6RD7 - chains 8 and M of the 18 polymer chains in the assembly; structure by electron microscopy, 2.73 A resolution.

Chain 8:
Protein: Mitochondrial ATP synthase subunit ASA8
Source organism: Polytomella sp. Pringsheim 198.80
UniProt: D8V7I7 (D8V7I7_9CHLO); residue numbers follow UniProt; this construct covers 1-89
Sequence (89 residues; row label = number of the first residue in the row):
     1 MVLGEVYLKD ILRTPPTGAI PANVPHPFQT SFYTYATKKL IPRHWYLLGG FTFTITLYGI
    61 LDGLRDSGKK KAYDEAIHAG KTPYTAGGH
Disordered / not traced: 1

Chain M:
Protein: Mitochondrial ATP synthase subunit 6
Source organism: Polytomella sp. Pringsheim 198.80
UniProt: H8PGG3 (H8PGG3_9CHLO); residues 1-327 here = UniProt positions 1-327
Sequence (327 residues; numbered 1 to 327; the number before each row is that of its first residue):
     1 MSVLSSVSMG SRIGSSLLGR SSAYLAQCGF STRSNLNGSI DTSSSVFQAL SSDNENKPAA
    61 SPLNVKLPGM SCSSILLPKT SRIAVPFGNQ TMAMSSVRDV KTGSLPTNFL TGVYRFWRSQ
   121 NPAEKPHDPV NDRLLPAVVD ASDKRASIGT WATTFFCTII SCNLLGLMPF NEAPTSGLGF
   181 ATGLGVSVWA TATILGLSKT GFKFPGHFIP GGTPWPMAFI FVPLETISYT FRAVSLGVRL
   241 WVNMLAGHTL LHILTGMALA LPFSLGFFSM VPATFGVCCL LSALVGLEYL VAVLQSGVFS
   301 ILSTVYVGEF NHDKFIGPAA KIVKKIH
Disordered / not traced: 1-94, 206-218, 325-327
Metal / ion sites: Zn2+: His-248, His-252
What the authors report for this chain:
  - Zn2+ coordination: His-248, His-252
  - catalytic residues: His-248, Glu-288 (proposed by the authors, not directly observed)
  - conformationally variable residues (helix shift): Gly-247 (proposed by the authors, not directly observed)

How chain 8 and chain M interact:
Pairs across the interface (37; chain 8 residue first):
  Asn-23(8) with Val-97(M); Arg-98(M), hydrogen bond (side chain-backbone); Asp-99(M)
  Pro-25(8) with Val-97(M), hydrophobic
  Gln-29(8) with Val-97(M)
  Arg-43(8) with Ser-142(M), hydrogen bond (side chain-backbone); Asp-143(M), hydrogen bond (side chain-backbone); Arg-145(M), hydrogen bond (side chain-backbone); Ser-147(M), hydrogen bond; Trp-151(M)
  His-44(8) with Ser-147(M); Trp-151(M), hydrogen bond
  Trp-45(8) with Ile-194(M), hydrophobic; Phe-202(M), hydrophobic
  Tyr-46(8) with Trp-151(M), hydrophobic; Thr-191(M); Leu-195(M), hydrophobic; Ser-198(M)
  Leu-47(8) with Trp-151(M); Phe-155(M), hydrophobic; Thr-191(M)
  Gly-49(8) with Ile-194(M)
  Gly-50(8) with Ser-187(M); Ala-190(M); Thr-191(M); Ile-194(M)
  Phe-51(8) with Phe-155(M), hydrophobic; Ser-187(M)
  Phe-53(8) with Trp-189(M), hydrophobic; Ala-190(M), hydrophobic
  Thr-54(8) with Gly-183(M); Val-186(M); Ser-187(M), hydrogen bond
  Leu-57(8) with Val-186(M), hydrophobic
  Tyr-58(8) with Gly-179(M); Thr-182(M), hydrogen bond; Gly-183(M)
Also at the interface, not in a pair above, chain 8 (17 interface residues in all): Ile-20, Val-24
Also at the interface, not in a pair above, chain M (24 interface residues in all): Val-100, Ala-146, Thr-150

Summary:
17 residues of chain 8 and 24 residues of chain M are in contact; the contacts include 8 hydrogen bonds. Polar
contacts include Asn-23(8)/Arg-98(M), Arg-43(8)/Ser-142(M) and Arg-43(8)/Asp-143(M). The Zn2+ site is built by
His-248(M) and His-252(M). From the paper: catalytic residues His-248(M) and Glu-288(M); Zn2+ coordination by
His-248(M) and His-252(M).
Here chain 8 is Mitochondrial ATP synthase subunit ASA8 and chain M is Mitochondrial ATP synthase subunit 6,
both from Polytomella sp. Pringsheim 198.80. Entry 6RD7 (CryoEM structure of Polytomella F-ATP synthase,
c-ring position 1, focussed refinement of Fo and peripheral stalk) was determined by electron microscopy
together with 6RD4, 6RD5, 6RD6, 6RD8, 6RD9, 6RDA and 46 further entries from the same study.
